Entry 4ZTO (X-ray diffraction, 2.30 A resolution); this record covers chains L and H of the 3 polymer chains in the assembly.

== Chain L ==
Molecule: Rabbit monoclonal antibody R53 fab light chain
Organism: Oryctolagus cuniculus
Notes: antibody fragment or engineered binder
Sequence (216 residues; numbered 1 to 211 plus 5 insertion-coded residues; the number before each row is that of its first residue; a row labelled like 95A-95E holds insertion residues (95A, then the next letters in order)):
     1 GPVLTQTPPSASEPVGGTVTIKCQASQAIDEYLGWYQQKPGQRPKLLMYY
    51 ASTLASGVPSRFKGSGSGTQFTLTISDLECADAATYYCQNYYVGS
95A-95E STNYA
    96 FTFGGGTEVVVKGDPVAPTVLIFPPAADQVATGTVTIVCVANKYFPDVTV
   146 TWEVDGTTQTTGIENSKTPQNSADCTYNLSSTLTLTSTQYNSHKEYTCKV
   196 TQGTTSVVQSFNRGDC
Cystine bridges: Cys-23/Cys-88, Cys-80/Cys-170, Cys-134/Cys-193

== Chain H ==
Molecule: Rabbit monoclonal antibody R53 fab heavy chain
Organism: Oryctolagus cuniculus
Notes: antibody fragment or engineered binder
Sequence (223 residues; each row starts with the number of its first residue; a row labelled like 51A-51B holds insertion residues (51A, then the next letters in order)):
     1 QSLEESGGGPVKPGGTLTLTCKASGIDFSSFYYM
   34A C
    35 WVRQAPGKGLEWIACIV
51A-51B TD
    52 ITGESYYATWAKGRFAISKTSSTTVTLQMT
81A-81B SL
    82 TAADTATYFCARGDTYGY
99A-99G GDTVYAL
   100 NLWGPGTLVTVSSGQPKAPSVFPLAPCCGDTPSSTVTLGCLVKGYLPEPV
   150 TVTWNSGTLTNGVRTFPSVRQSSGLYSLSSVVSVTSSSQPVTCNVAHPAT
   200 NTKVDKTVAPST
Disordered / not traced: 210-211
Cystine bridges: Cys-21/Cys-91, Cys-34A/Cys-49, Cys-139/Cys-192

== Chain L / chain H interface ==
Contacting residue pairs (82; chain L residue first):
  Tyr-32(L) with Tyr-99E(H), hydrophobic
  Tyr-36(L) with Ala-99F(H); Leu-99G(H), hydrogen bond (side chain-backbone); Trp-102(H)
  Gln-38(L) with Gln-38(H), hydrogen bond; Leu-44(H)
  Arg-43(L) with Phe-90(H); Trp-102(H), hydrogen bond (side chain-backbone); Gly-103(H); Pro-104(H)
  Pro-44(L) with Leu-44(H), hydrophobic; Phe-90(H); Trp-102(H), hydrophobic
  Leu-46(L) with Val-99D(H), hydrophobic; Ala-99F(H), hydrophobic; Leu-99G(H); Asn-100(H)
  Tyr-49(L) with Thr-99C(H); Val-99D(H); Tyr-99E(H); Ala-99F(H), hydrophobic
  Tyr-50(L) with Tyr-97(H); Gly-99A(H); Thr-99C(H); Tyr-99E(H)
  Tyr-87(L) with Gln-38(H), hydrogen bond; Lys-42(H); Gly-43(H); Leu-44(H), hydrophobic
  Gln-89(L) with Leu-99G(H)
  Tyr-91(L) with Tyr-33(H); Gly-94(H), hydrogen bond (side chain-backbone); Asp-95(H), hydrogen bond (side chain-backbone); Tyr-99E(H); Ala-99F(H); Leu-99G(H), hydrophobic
  Val-93(L) with Tyr-33(H); Tyr-57(H); Tyr-99E(H), hydrogen bond (backbone-side chain)
  Ser-95A(L) with Glu-55(H)
  Tyr-95D(L) with Trp-46(H), hydrophobic; Tyr-57(H), hydrophobic; Tyr-58(H), hydrogen bond (side chain-backbone)
  Phe-96(L) with Trp-46(H), hydrophobic; Cys-49(H), hydrophobic
  Phe-98(L) with Val-36(H), hydrophobic; Leu-44(H), hydrophobic; Trp-102(H), hydrophobic
  Leu-116(L) with Thr-136(H)
  Phe-118(L) with Leu-123(H); Ala-124(H); Pro-125(H); Thr-136(H)
  Pro-119(L) with Ala-124(H); Cys-126(H)
  Ala-121(L) with Pro-122(H)
  Asp-123(L) with Phe-121(H)
  Gln-124(L) with Phe-121(H)
  Thr-129(L) with Lys-142(H), hydrogen bond
  Thr-131(L) with Leu-140(H); Lys-142(H)
  Val-133(L) with Leu-123(H), hydrophobic
  Val-135(L) with Arg-163(H)
  Asn-137(L) with Arg-163(H), hydrogen bond
  Glu-159(L) with Val-168(H); Arg-169(H); Gln-170(H), hydrogen bond
  Asn-160(L) with Val-168(H)
  Ser-161(L) with Phe-165(H); Pro-166(H), hydrogen bond (side chain-backbone); Val-168(H)
  Lys-162(L) with Pro-166(H)
  Thr-163(L) with Phe-165(H)
  Asn-173(L) with Arg-163(H), hydrogen bond; Phe-165(H)
  Leu-174(L) with Phe-165(H)
  Ser-175(L) with Phe-165(H); Ser-178(H), hydrogen bond
  Asp-210(L) with Cys-126(H); Gly-128(H), hydrogen bond (backbone-backbone)
  Cys-211(L) with Cys-126(H), disulfide; Cys-127(H)
Interface residues without a listed pair, chain L (46 interface residues in all): Gln-42, Tyr-92, Ser-95, Thr-97, Ile-117, Thr-127, Ala-136, Thr-177, Phe-206
Interface residues without a listed pair, chain H (45 interface residues in all): Ser-167, Val-180
Disulfides between the chains: Cys-211(L)/Cys-126(H)

== Summary ==
46 residues of chain L and 45 residues of chain H are in contact, with 1 disulfide bond and 15 hydrogen bonds.
Polar pairs include Tyr-36(L)/Leu-99G(H), Gln-38(L)/Gln-38(H) and Arg-43(L)/Trp-102(H).
Here chain L is Rabbit monoclonal antibody R53 fab light chain and chain H is Rabbit monoclonal antibody R53
fab heavy chain, both from Oryctolagus cuniculus. Entry 4ZTO (Fab/epitope complex structure of rabbit
monoclonal antibody R53 targeting an epitope in HIV-1 gp120 C4 region) was determined by X-ray diffraction,
deposited together with 4ZTP.
